2CZT - chain A; structure by X-ray diffraction, 2.00 A resolution.

Chain A:
Molecule: Prostaglandin-H2 D-isomerase
From: Mus musculus
Notes: EC 5.3.99.2
UniProt: O09114 (PTGDS_MOUSE); residue numbers follow UniProt; this construct covers 25-189
Chain sequence (167 residues; row label = number of the first residue in the row):
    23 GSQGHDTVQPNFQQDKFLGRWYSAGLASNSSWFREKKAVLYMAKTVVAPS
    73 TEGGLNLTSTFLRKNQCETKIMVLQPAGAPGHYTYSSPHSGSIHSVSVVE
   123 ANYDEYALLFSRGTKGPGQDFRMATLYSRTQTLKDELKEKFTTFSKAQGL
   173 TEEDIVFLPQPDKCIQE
Not modelled in the structure: 23-33, 88
Cystine bridges: C89-C186
Differences from the reference sequence: cloning artifact (23-24); engineered mutation A65 (Cys in O09114)
Swiss-Prot annotation at these positions:
  - modified residue: Q25 (Pyrrolidone carboxylic acid)
  - glycosylation (N-linked (GlcNAc...) asparagine): N51, N78
  - mutagenesis: S45 (S45A: Reduces enzyme activity by about half. Reduces enzyme activity tenfold; when associated with A-67 and A-81), T67 (T67A: Reduces enzyme activity by about half. Reduces enzyme activity tenfold; when associated with A-45 and A-81), S81 (S81A: Slightly reduced enzyme activity. half. Reduces enzyme activity tenfold; when associated with A-45 and A-67)

Summary:
Curated annotation (UniProt) lists 3 mutagenesis sites.
Chain A is Prostaglandin-H2 D-isomerase (Mus musculus); the structure, lipocalin-type prostaglandin D
synthase, was determined by X-ray diffraction, deposited together with 2CZU.
